4OP4 - chain A; structure by X-ray diffraction, 1.65 A resolution.

# Chain A
Name: Succinyl-diaminopimelate desuccinylase
Organism: Vibrio cholerae O1 biovar El Tor
Notes: EC 3.5.1.18
UniProt: Q9KQ52 (DAPE_VIBCH); the construct has insertions or renumbered stretches relative to UniProt, so the offset changes along the chain: 2-181 = UniProt 2-181; 184-266 = UniProt 295-377
Amino-acid sequence (268 residues; each row starts with the number of its first residue; numbers below 1 keep their minus sign (Ser-1 is residue -1)):
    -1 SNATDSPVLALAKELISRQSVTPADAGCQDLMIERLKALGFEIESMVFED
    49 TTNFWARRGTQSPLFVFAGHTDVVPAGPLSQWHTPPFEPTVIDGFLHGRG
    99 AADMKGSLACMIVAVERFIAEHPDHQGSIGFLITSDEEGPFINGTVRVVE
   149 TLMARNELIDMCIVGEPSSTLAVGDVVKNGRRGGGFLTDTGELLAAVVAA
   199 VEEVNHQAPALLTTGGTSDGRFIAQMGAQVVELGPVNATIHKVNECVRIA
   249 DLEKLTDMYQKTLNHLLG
Disordered / not traced: -1 to 1, 139-140
Construct notes: expression tag (-1 to 1); linker (182-183)
Ion coordination: Zn2+ site 1: His68, Asp101, Glu164 (together with 1,2-ethanediol); Zn2+ site 2: Asp101, Glu136, His239 (together with 1,2-ethanediol)
Small-molecule neighbours:
  - 1,4-butanediol (BU1), molecule 1: Leu77, Trp80, His81, Thr82, Pro83, Pro84
  - 1,4-butanediol (BU1), molecule 2: Val89, Ile90, Asp91, Gly92
  - 1,4-butanediol (BU1), molecule 3: Val147, Leu150, Met151, Glu155, Leu156, Ile157, Ile221, Met224, Gly225, Ala226
  - 1,4-butanediol (BU1), molecule 4: Lys176, Asn177, Gly178, Thr211, Thr212, Gly213, Gly214, Thr215, Gly218, Arg219, Val228, Glu230
What the authors report for this chain:
  - Zn2+ coordination: His68, Asp101, Glu136, Glu164, His239
  - conformationally variable residues (loop rearrangement): Thr211 to Thr215

# Overview
Ligands of chain A: 4 copies of 1,4-butanediol. His68, Asp101 and Glu164 coordinate Zn2+ site 1. The Zn2+ site
2 is built by Asp101, Glu136 and His239. From the paper: Zn2+ coordination by His68, Asp101 and Glu136 among
others; conformational variability at Thr211.
Chain A is Succinyl-diaminopimelate desuccinylase (Vibrio cholerae O1 biovar El Tor); the structure, Crystal
structure of the catalytic domain of DapE protein from V.cholerea in the Zn bound form, was determined by
X-ray diffraction, deposited together with 4ONW and 4H2K.
